Entry 5H3W (X-ray diffraction, 2.60 A resolution); this record covers chains A and B.

== Chain A ==
Protein: Fibronectin/fibrinogen binding protein
Organism: Streptococcus suis
Reference sequence: Q8RP86 (Q8RP86_STRSU); residues 4-284 here correspond to UniProt positions 272-552 (UniProt number = residue number + 268)
Sequence (281 residues; row label = number of the first residue in the row):
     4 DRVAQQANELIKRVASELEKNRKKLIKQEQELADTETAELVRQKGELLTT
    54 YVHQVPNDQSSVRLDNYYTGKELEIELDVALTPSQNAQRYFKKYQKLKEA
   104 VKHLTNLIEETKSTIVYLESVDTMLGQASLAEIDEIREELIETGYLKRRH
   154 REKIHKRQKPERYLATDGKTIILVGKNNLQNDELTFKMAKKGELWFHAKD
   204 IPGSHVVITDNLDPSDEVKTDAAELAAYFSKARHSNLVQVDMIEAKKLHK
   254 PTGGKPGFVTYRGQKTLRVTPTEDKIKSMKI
Unresolved in the structure: 52-86

== Chain B ==
Protein: Fibronectin/fibrinogen binding protein
Organism: Streptococcus suis
Reference sequence: Q8RP86 (Q8RP86_STRSU); residues 3-284 here correspond to UniProt positions 271-552 (UniProt number = residue number + 268)
Sequence (282 residues; row label = number of the first residue in the row):
     3 RDRVAQQANELIKRVASELEKNRKKLIKQEQELADTETAELVRQKGEILT
    53 TYVHQVPNDQSSVRLDNYYTGKELEIELDVALTPSQNAQRYFKKYQKLKE
   103 AVKHLTNLIEETKSTIVYLESVDTMLGQASLAEIDEIREELIETGYLKRR
   153 HREKIHKRQKPERYLATDGKTIILVGKNNLQNDELTFKMAKKGELWFHAK
   203 DIPGSHVVITDNLDPSDEVKTDAAELAAYFSKARHSNLVQVDMIEAKKLH
   253 KPTGGKPGFVTYRGQKTLRVTPTEDKIKSMKI
Unresolved in the structure: 54-86
Sequence notes: engineered mutation Ile50 (Leu318 in Q8RP86)

== Chain A / chain B interface ==
Pairs across the interface (35; chain A residue first):
  Lys23(A) - Lys234(B)  hydrogen bond (side chain-backbone)
  Lys23(A) - His237(B)
  Lys26(A) - His237(B)
  Lys26(A) - Asn239(B)
  Lys27(A) - His237(B)
  Lys30(A) - His237(B)
  Lys30(A) - Glu276(B)
  Gln98(A) - Arg3(B)  hydrogen bond (side chain-backbone)
  Gln98(A) - Asp4(B)  hydrogen bond
  Glu102(A) - Arg3(B)
  Glu102(A) - Asp4(B)
  Glu102(A) - Val6(B)
  Glu102(A) - Ala7(B)  hydrogen bond (side chain-backbone)
  Glu102(A) - Leu133(B)
  Ala103(A) - Leu133(B)
  Lys105(A) - Ala7(B)
  His106(A) - Ala7(B)
  His106(A) - Ala10(B)
  His106(A) - Ala131(B)
  His106(A) - Leu133(B)
  His106(A) - Ile136(B)
  Asn109(A) - Asn11(B)
  Glu141(A) - Ile29(B)
  Glu145(A) - Arg25(B)
  Glu145(A) - Lys26(B)
  Thr146(A) - Arg25(B)
  Gly147(A) - Arg25(B)
  Lys150(A) - Val119(B)
  Lys150(A) - Glu122(B)  salt bridge
  Arg151(A) - Ile29(B)
  Arg151(A) - Glu32(B)  salt bridge
  Lys156(A) - Ala36(B)
  Ile157(A) - Ile29(B)  hydrophobic
  Ile157(A) - Glu32(B)
  Ile157(A) - Gln33(B)
Other interface residues (no listed pair), chain A (20 interface residues in all): Leu110, Ile144
Other interface residues (no listed pair), chain B (26 interface residues in all): Arg5, Ile14, Gly129, Ala235, Ser238

== Overview ==
The interface between chain A and chain B involves 20 residues on one side and 26 on the other, with 4
hydrogen bonds and 2 salt bridges. Polar pairs include Lys150(A)-Glu122(B), Arg151(A)-Glu32(B) and
Lys23(A)-Lys234(B).
Chain A is Fibronectin/fibrinogen binding protein and chain B is Fibronectin/fibrinogen binding protein, both
from Streptococcus suis; the structure, The structure of the C-terminal of the fibronectin/fibrinogen-binding
protein from Streptococcus suis (FBPS), was determined by X-ray diffraction together with 5H3X from the same
study.
